Entry 7BGE (electron microscopy, 3.60 A resolution); this record covers chains a and m of the 9 polymer chains in the assembly.

== Chain a ==
Molecule: 16S ribosomal RNA
From: Staphylococcus aureus subsp. aureus NCTC 8325
Sequence (1556 nucleotides; row label = number of the first residue in the row):
     1 UUUUCUGGAG AGUUUGAUCC UGGCUCAGGA UGAACGCUGG CGGCGUGCCU AAUACAUGCA
    61 AGUCGAGCGA ACGGACGAGA AGCUUGCUUC UCUGAUGUUA GCGGCGGACG GGUGAGUAAC
   121 ACGUGGAUAA CCUACCUAUA AGACUGGGAU AACUUCGGGA AACCGUAGCU AAUACCGGAU
   181 AAUAUUUUGA ACCGCAUGGU UCAAAAGUGA AAGACGGUCU UGCUGUCACU UAUAGAUGGA
   241 UCCGCGCUGC AUUAGCUAGU UGGUAAGGUA ACGGCUUACC AAGGCAACGA UGCAUAGCCG
   301 ACCUGAGAGG GUGAUCGGCC ACACUGGAAC UGAGACACGG UCCAGACUCC UACGGGAGGC
   361 AGCAGUAGGG AAUCUUCCGC AAUGGGCGAA AGCCUGACGG AGCAACGCCG CGUGAGUGAU
   421 GAAGGUCUUC GGAUCGUAAA ACUCUGUUAU UAGGGAAGAA CAUAUGUGUA AGUAACUGUG
   481 CACAUCUUGA CGGUACCUAA UCAGAAAGCC ACGGCUAACU ACGUGCCAGC AGCCGCGGUA
   541 AUACGUAGGU GGCAAGCGUU AUCCGGAAUU AUUGGGCGUA AAGCGCGCGU AGGCGGUUUU
   601 UUAAGUCUGA UGUGAAAGCC CACGGCUCAA CCGUGGAGGG UCAUUGGAAA CUGGAAAACU
   661 UGAGUGCAGA AGAGGAAAGU GGAAUUCCAU GUGUAGCGGU GAAAUGCGCA GAGAUAUGGA
   721 GGAACACCAG UGGCGAAGGC GACUUUCUGG UCUGUAACUG ACGCUGAUGU GCGAAAGCGU
   781 GGGGAUCAAA CAGGAUUAGA UACCCUGGUA GUCCACGCCG UAAACGAUGA GUGCUAAGUG
   841 UUAGGGGGUU UCCCGCCCCU UAGUGCUGCA GCUAACGCAU UAAGCACUCC GCCUGGGGAG
   901 UACGACCGCA AGGUUGAAAC UCAAAGGAAU UGACGGGGAC CCGCACAAGC GGUGGAGCAU
   961 GUGGUUUAAU UCGAAGCAAC GCGAAGAACC UUACCAAAUC UUGACAUCCU UUGACAACUC
  1021 UAGAGAUAGA GCCUUCCCCU UCGGGGGACA AAGUGACAGG UGGUGCAUGG UUGUCGUCAG
  1081 CUCGUGUCGU GAGAUGUUGG GUUAAGUCCC GCAACGAGCG CAACCCUUAA GCUUAGUUGC
  1141 CAUCAUUAAG UUGGGCACUC UAAGUUGACU GCCGGUGACA AACCGGAGGA AGGUGGGGAU
  1201 GACGUCAAAU CAUCAUGCCC CUUAUGAUUU GGGCUACACA CGUGCUACAA UGGACAAUAC
  1261 AAAGGGCAGC GAAACCGCGA GGUCAAGCAA AUCCCAUAAA GUUGUUCUCA GUUCGGAUUG
  1321 UAGUCUGCAA CUCGACUACA UGAAGCUGGA AUCGCUAGUA AUCGUAGAUC AGCAUGCUAC
  1381 GGUGAAUACG UUCCCGGGUC UUGUACACAC CGCCCGUCAC ACCACGAGAG UUUGUAACAC
  1441 CCGAAGCCGG UGGAGUAACC UUUUAGGAGC UAGCCGUCGA AGGUGGGACA AAUGAUUGGG
  1501 GUGAAGUCGU AACAAGGUAG CCGUAUCGGA AGGUGCGGCU GGAUCACCUC CUUUCU
Disordered / not traced: 1-936, 1402-1556

== Chain m ==
Protein: 30S ribosomal protein S13
From: Staphylococcus aureus (strain NCTC 8325)
Reference sequence: Q2FW30 (RS13_STAA8); residue numbers follow UniProt; this construct covers 1-121
Amino-acid sequence (121 residues; numbered 1 to 121; the number before each row is that of its first residue):
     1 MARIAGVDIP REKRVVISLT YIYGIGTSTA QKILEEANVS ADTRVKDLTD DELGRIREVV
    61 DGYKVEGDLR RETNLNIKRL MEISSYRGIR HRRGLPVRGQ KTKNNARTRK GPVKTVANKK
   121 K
Disordered / not traced: 1-13, 32-56, 82-85, 115-121

== Chain a / chain m interface ==
Pairs across the interface - 76 pairs, chain a then chain m:
  G957(a) - Arg107(m)  phosphate contact
  G957(a) - Thr108(m)  hydrogen bond to the phosphate
  C958(a) - Asn105(m)  phosphate contact
  C958(a) - Ala106(m)  phosphate contact
  C958(a) - Arg107(m)  hydrogen bond to the phosphate
  C958(a) - Thr108(m)  hydrogen bond to the phosphate
  A959(a) - Gln100(m)  hydrogen bond to the phosphate
  A959(a) - Asn105(m)  phosphate contact
  U960(a) - Lys101(m)  salt bridge to the phosphate
  U960(a) - Asn104(m)  hydrogen bond to the base
  G961(a) - Lys101(m)  salt bridge to the phosphate
  G961(a) - Asn104(m)  hydrogen bond to the base
  A987(a) - Lys101(m)  base contact
  U1235(a) - Lys101(m)  sugar contact
  A1236(a) - Thr102(m)  phosphate contact
  A1236(a) - Lys103(m)  phosphate contact
  C1237(a) - Arg90(m)  salt bridge to the phosphate
  C1237(a) - Arg93(m)  sugar contact
  C1237(a) - Thr102(m)  phosphate contact
  C1237(a) - Lys103(m)  base contact
  C1237(a) - Lys110(m)  hydrogen bond to the sugar
  A1238(a) - Arg93(m)  salt bridge to the phosphate
  A1238(a) - Lys110(m)  salt bridge to the phosphate
  A1238(a) - Lys114(m)  sugar contact
  C1239(a) - Arg107(m)  salt bridge to the phosphate
  C1239(a) - Lys110(m)  salt bridge to the phosphate
  C1239(a) - Val113(m)  sugar contact
  A1240(a) - Asn104(m)  hydrogen bond to the base
  A1240(a) - Arg107(m)  salt bridge to the phosphate
  C1241(a) - Asn104(m)  hydrogen bond to the base
  G1242(a) - Asn104(m)  hydrogen bond to the base
  U1306(a) - Arg14(m)  sugar contact
  U1312(a) - Tyr21(m)  phosphate contact
  U1313(a) - Ile17(m)  sugar contact
  G1315(a) - Tyr21(m)  hydrogen bond to the base
  G1316(a) - Tyr21(m)  base contact
  A1317(a) - Thr108(m)  hydrogen bond to the sugar
  U1318(a) - Gln100(m)  hydrogen bond to the phosphate
  U1318(a) - Thr108(m)  sugar contact
  U1318(a) - Arg109(m)  hydrogen bond to the sugar
  U1319(a) - His91(m)  phosphate contact
  U1319(a) - Gly94(m)  phosphate contact
  U1319(a) - Leu95(m)  hydrogen bond to the phosphate
  U1319(a) - Pro96(m)  phosphate contact
  U1319(a) - Gln100(m)  phosphate contact
  U1319(a) - Arg109(m)  sugar contact
  G1320(a) - Asn76(m)  hydrogen bond to the sugar
  G1320(a) - Leu80(m)  phosphate contact
  G1320(a) - His91(m)  salt bridge to the phosphate
  G1320(a) - Pro96(m)  phosphate contact
  G1320(a) - Val97(m)  phosphate contact
  U1321(a) - Asn76(m)  sugar contact
  U1321(a) - Arg79(m)  salt bridge to the phosphate
  G1323(a) - Arg98(m)  base contact
  C1331(a) - Val97(m)  sugar contact
  U1332(a) - Arg87(m)  sugar contact
  U1332(a) - Pro96(m)  phosphate contact
  U1332(a) - Val97(m)  phosphate contact
  U1332(a) - Arg98(m)  phosphate contact
  U1332(a) - Gly99(m)  hydrogen bond to the phosphate
  C1333(a) - Leu95(m)  phosphate contact
  G1334(a) - Arg98(m)  phosphate contact
  G1334(a) - Gly99(m)  phosphate contact
  C1339(a) - Ser28(m)  phosphate contact
  A1340(a) - Gly24(m)  phosphate contact
  A1340(a) - Gly26(m)  phosphate contact
  A1340(a) - Thr27(m)  hydrogen bond to the phosphate
  A1340(a) - Ser28(m)  hydrogen bond to the phosphate
  A1340(a) - Leu69(m)  sugar contact
  U1341(a) - Thr20(m)  phosphate contact
  U1341(a) - Ile22(m)  phosphate contact
  U1341(a) - Tyr23(m)  sugar contact
  U1341(a) - Ile25(m)  phosphate contact
  U1341(a) - Gly26(m)  phosphate contact
  G1342(a) - Tyr21(m)  sugar contact
  G1342(a) - Tyr23(m)  phosphate contact
Other interface residues (no listed pair), chain a (37 interface residues in all): U962, C1314, A1322, A1343
Other interface residues (no listed pair), chain m (40 interface residues in all): Thr73, Ile77

== Overview ==
37 residues of chain a face 40 of chain m across their interface; the contacts include 19 hydrogen bonds and
10 salt bridges. Among the polar pairs are U960(a)-Asn104(m), G961(a)-Asn104(m) and A1240(a)-Asn104(m).
Chain a is 16S ribosomal RNA (Staphylococcus aureus subsp. aureus NCTC 8325) and chain m is 30S ribosomal
protein S13 (Staphylococcus aureus (strain NCTC 8325)); the structure, Staphylococcus aureus 30S ribosomal
subunit in presence of spermidine (head only), was determined by electron microscopy.
